Entry 3S2K (X-ray diffraction, 2.80 A resolution); this record covers chains A and C of the 3 polymer chains in the assembly.

# Chain A
Molecule: Low-density lipoprotein receptor-related protein 6
Organism: Homo sapiens
Notes: fragment: ectodomain repeats 3, 4
Reference sequence: O75581 (LRP6_HUMAN); residues 630-1246 here = UniProt positions 630-1246
Sequence (629 residues; row label = number of the first residue in the row):
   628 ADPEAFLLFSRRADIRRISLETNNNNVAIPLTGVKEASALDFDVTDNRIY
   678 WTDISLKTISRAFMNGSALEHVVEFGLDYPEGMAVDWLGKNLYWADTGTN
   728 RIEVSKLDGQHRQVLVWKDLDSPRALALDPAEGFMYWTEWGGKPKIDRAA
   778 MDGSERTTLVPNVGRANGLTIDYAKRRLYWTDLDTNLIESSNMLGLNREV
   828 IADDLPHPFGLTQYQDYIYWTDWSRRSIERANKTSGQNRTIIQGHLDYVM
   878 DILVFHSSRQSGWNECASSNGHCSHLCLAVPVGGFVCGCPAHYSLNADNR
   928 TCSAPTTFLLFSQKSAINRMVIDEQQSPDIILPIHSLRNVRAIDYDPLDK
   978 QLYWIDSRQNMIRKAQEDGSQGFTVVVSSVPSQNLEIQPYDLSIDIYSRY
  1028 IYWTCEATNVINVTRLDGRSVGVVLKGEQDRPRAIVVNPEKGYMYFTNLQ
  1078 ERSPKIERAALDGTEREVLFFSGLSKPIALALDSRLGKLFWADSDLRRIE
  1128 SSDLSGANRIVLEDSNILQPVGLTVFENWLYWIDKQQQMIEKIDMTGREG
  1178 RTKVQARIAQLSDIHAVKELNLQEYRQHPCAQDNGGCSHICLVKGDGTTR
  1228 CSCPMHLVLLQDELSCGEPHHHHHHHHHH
Unresolved in the structure: 628-629, 1006-1012, 1247-1256
Differences from the reference sequence: expression tag (628-629, 1247-1256)
Disulfides: C893-C904, C900-C914, C916-C929, C1207-C1218, C1214-C1228, C1230-C1243
Glycans and other covalent adducts: glycan linked to N692; N-acetylglucosamine (NAG) linked to N859, N865, N926, N1039
Curated features (UniProtKB/Swiss-Prot):
  - glycosylation (N-linked (GlcNAc...) asparagine): N692, N859, N865, N926, N1039
  - natural variant: I1062 (V1062I: this construct carries the variant)

# Chain C
Molecule: Dickkopf-related protein 1
Organism: Homo sapiens
Notes: fragment: C-terminal domain
Reference sequence: O94907 (DKK1_HUMAN); residue numbers follow UniProt; this construct covers 178-266
Sequence (97 residues; each row starts with the number of its first residue):
   175 ADPMYHTKGQEGSVCLRSSDCASGLCCARHFWSKICKPVLKEGQVCTKHR
   225 RKGSHGLEIFQRCYCGEGLSCRIQKDHHQASNSSRLHTCQRHHHHHH
Unresolved in the structure: 175-181, 250-258, 267-271
Differences from the reference sequence: expression tag (175-177, 267-271)
Disulfides: C189-C201, C195-C210, C200-C237, C220-C245, C239-C263
Curated features (UniProtKB/Swiss-Prot):
  - glycosylation: N256 (N-linked (GlcNAc...) asparagine)
What the authors report for this chain:
  - conformationally variable residues (order/disorder transition): D250 to S258

# Chain A / chain C interface
Residue-residue contacts (28; chain A residue first):
  E663(A) - R225(C)  salt bridge
  I681(A) - R225(C)
  Y706(A) - R225(C)
  E708(A) - R225(C)
  E708(A) - K226(C)  hydrogen bond (side chain-backbone)
  D748(A) - K222(C)  salt bridge
  S749(A) - K222(C)
  R751(A) - H223(C)  hydrogen bond (side chain-backbone)
  R751(A) - R224(C)  hydrogen bond (side chain-backbone)
  R751(A) - R225(C)
  R751(A) - K226(C)
  W767(A) - K226(C)
  G769(A) - S244(C)  hydrogen bond (backbone-side chain)
  G769(A) - C245(C)  hydrogen bond (backbone-backbone)
  K770(A) - S244(C)
  R792(A) - T221(C)  hydrogen bond (side chain-backbone)
  R792(A) - H229(C)
  N794(A) - K226(C)
  L810(A) - H229(C)
  D811(A) - H229(C)  salt bridge
  N813(A) - K208(C)
  D830(A) - R191(C)  salt bridge
  H834(A) - G230(C)
  F836(A) - K226(C)
  W850(A) - G230(C)  hydrogen bond (side chain-backbone)
  Y875(A) - L231(C)  hydrophobic
  M877(A) - K226(C)
  R1184(A) - R259(C)
Other interface residues (no listed pair), chain A (27 interface residues in all): S665, T724, G768, D831, P833
Other interface residues (no listed pair), chain C (17 interface residues in all): R203, G227, Q235
The authors on this interface:
  - residue pairs: Y875(A)-L231(C) (hydrophobic contact)
  - interface residues, chain A: R751(A), R792(A), W850(A)
  - interface residues, chain C: K226(C)

# In short
27 residues of chain A and 17 residues of chain C are in contact; the contacts include 7 hydrogen bonds and 4
salt bridges. Polar pairs include E663(A)-R225(C), D748(A)-K222(C) and D811(A)-H229(C). The authors report a
hydrophobic contact between Y875(A) and L231(C). From the paper: interface residues R751(A), R792(A) and
K226(C) among others; conformational variability at D250(C).
Here chain A is Low-density lipoprotein receptor-related protein 6 and chain C is Dickkopf-related protein 1,
both from Homo sapiens. Entry 3S2K (Structural basis of Wnt signaling inhibition by Dickkopf binding to
LRP5/6) was determined by X-ray diffraction.
